PDB entry 7F2R | X-ray diffraction, 1.95 A resolution | chains A and B

# Chain A
Molecule: Malonyl-CoA-[acyl-carrier-protein] transacylase
From: Streptomyces halstedii
Reference sequence: Q76KY5 (Q76KY5_STRHA); residues 1-327 here = UniProt positions 1-327
Amino-acid sequence (328 residues; numbered 0 to 327; the number before each row is that of its first residue; numbering starts at 0):
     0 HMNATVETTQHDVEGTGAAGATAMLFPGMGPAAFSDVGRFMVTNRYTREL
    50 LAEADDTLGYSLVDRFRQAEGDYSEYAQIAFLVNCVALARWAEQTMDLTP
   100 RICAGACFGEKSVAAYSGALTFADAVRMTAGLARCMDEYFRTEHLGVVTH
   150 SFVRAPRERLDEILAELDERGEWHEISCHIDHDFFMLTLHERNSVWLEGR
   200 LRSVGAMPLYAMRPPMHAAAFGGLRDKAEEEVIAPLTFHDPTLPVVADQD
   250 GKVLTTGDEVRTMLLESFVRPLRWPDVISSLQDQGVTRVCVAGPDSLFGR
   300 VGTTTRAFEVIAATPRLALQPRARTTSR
Unresolved in the structure: 0-17, 321-327
Covalently attached groups: compound 9EF linked to Cys106
Construct notes: expression tag (0); engineered mutation Cys106 (Ser in Q76KY5)
Residues lining bound ligands: 9EF (N-[2-(acetylamino)ethyl]-N~3~-[(2R)-2-hydroxy-3,3-dimethyl-4-(phosphonooxy)butanoyl]-beta-alaninamide): Met28, Gly29, Pro30, Tyr72, Thr148, Ser150, Cys177, Phe183, Met185, Leu208, Tyr209, Met211, Met215, His216, Leu271, Leu296, Phe297

# Chain B
Molecule: Acyl-carrier-protein
From: Streptomyces halstedii
Reference sequence: Q76KY4 (Q76KY4_STRHA); residue numbers follow UniProt; this construct covers 1-82
Amino-acid sequence (85 residues; row label = number of the first residue in the row; numbers below 1 keep their minus sign (Gly-2 is residue -2)):
    -2 GSHMWDAQFENLLRRYLPFLSADQPLEQDINLRDIGLDSLGTVELLSELE
    48 NTYDVHFQDEALTKETFETPGVLWKTLSQMVEPRH
Unresolved in the structure: -2 to 0, 80-82
Covalently attached groups: compound 9EF linked to Ser36
Construct notes: expression tag (-2 to 0)

# Chain A / chain B interface
Pairs across the interface (31; chain A residue first):
  Val152(A) - Val40(B)  hydrophobic
  Arg153(A) - Leu43(B)
  Arg153(A) - Glu47(B)  salt bridge
  Arg153(A) - His53(B)
  Arg153(A) - Phe54(B)  hydrogen bond (side chain-backbone)
  Phe183(A) - Leu37(B)  hydrophobic
  Arg201(A) - Gln55(B)
  Arg201(A) - Asp56(B)  hydrogen bond (backbone-backbone)
  Arg201(A) - Leu59(B)
  Arg201(A) - Thr60(B)
  Ser202(A) - Gln55(B)
  Ser202(A) - Asp56(B)
  Gly204(A) - His53(B)
  Gly204(A) - Phe54(B)
  Gly204(A) - Leu59(B)
  Ala205(A) - Leu59(B)
  Met206(A) - Thr39(B)
  Met206(A) - Leu43(B)  hydrophobic
  Met206(A) - Leu59(B)
  Met206(A) - Lys61(B)
  Met206(A) - Phe64(B)  hydrophobic
  Pro207(A) - Lys61(B)  hydrogen bond (backbone-side chain)
  Leu208(A) - Ser36(B)
  Ser295(A) - Asp35(B)
  Ser295(A) - Leu37(B)
  Leu296(A) - Leu37(B)
  Arg299(A) - Asp35(B)  salt bridge
  Arg299(A) - Leu37(B)
  Arg299(A) - Gly38(B)
  Val300(A) - Leu37(B)
  Arg315(A) - Phe16(B)
Other interface residues (no listed pair), chain A (16 interface residues in all): Val203

# In short
16 residues of chain A and 17 residues of chain B are in contact, with 3 hydrogen bonds and 2 salt bridges.
Polar pairs include Arg153(A)-Glu47(B), Arg299(A)-Asp35(B) and Arg153(A)-Phe54(B). Covalently linked compound
9EF: at Cys106(A). Compound 9EF is covalently linked to Ser36(B).
Here chain A is Malonyl-CoA-[acyl-carrier-protein] transacylase and chain B is Acyl-carrier-protein, both from
Streptomyces halstedii. Entry 7F2R (Crystal structure of VinK-VinL covalent complex formed with a
pantetheineamide cross-linking probe) was determined by X-ray diffraction.
